3WWK - chains C and A of the 3 polymer chains in the assembly; structure by X-ray diffraction, 2.98 A resolution.

Chain C:
Protein: C-type lectin domain family 1 member B
From: Homo sapiens
Notes: fragment: clec-2
UniProt: Q9P126 (CLC1B_HUMAN); residues 96-221 here = UniProt positions 96-221
Sequence (128 residues; each row starts with the number of its first residue):
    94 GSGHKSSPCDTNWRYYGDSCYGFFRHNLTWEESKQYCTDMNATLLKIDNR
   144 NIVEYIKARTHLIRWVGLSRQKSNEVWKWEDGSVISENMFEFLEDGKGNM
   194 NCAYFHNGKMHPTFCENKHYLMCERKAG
Unresolved in the structure: 94-99
Differences from the reference sequence: expression tag (94-95); engineered mutation S99 (Cys in Q9P126)
Cystine bridges: C102-C113, C130-C216, C195-C208
Swiss-Prot annotation at these positions:
  - glycosylation (N-linked (GlcNAc...) asparagine): N120, N134
  - mutagenesis: K150 (K150A: Substantial reduction in rhodocytin binding), K171 (K171A: Significant reduction in rhodocytin binding), E184 (E184A: Significant reduction in rhodocytin binding), E187 (E187A: Significant reduction in rhodocytin binding), D188 (D188A: Significant reduction in rhodocytin binding), K190 (K190A: Significant reduction in rhodocytin binding), N192 (N192A: Significant reduction in rhodocytin binding)

Chain A:
Protein: Snaclec rhodocytin subunit alpha
From: Calloselasma rhodostoma
UniProt: Q9I841 (SLYA_CALRH); residues 1-136 here = UniProt positions 1-136
Sequence (136 residues; each row starts with the number of its first residue):
     1 GLEDCDFGWSPYDQHCYQAFNEQKTWDEAEKFCRAQENGAHLASIESNGE
    51 ADFVSWLISQKDELADEDYVWIGLRAQNKEQQCSSEWSDGSSVSYENLID
   101 LHTKKCGALEKLTGFRKWVNYYCEQMHAFVCKLLPY
Unresolved in the structure: 1, 99-100
Cystine bridges: C5-C16, C33-C131, C106-C123

Chain C / chain A interface:
Residue-residue contacts (15):
  R118(C) with D4(A); D6(A), salt bridge; Y136(A)
  A151(C) with L2(A), hydrogen bond (backbone-backbone)
  R152(C) with L2(A); E3(A), hydrogen bond (backbone-backbone)
  T153(C) with L2(A); D4(A), hydrogen bond
  H154(C) with L2(A); D4(A); Q14(A)
  L155(C) with D4(A); P135(A)
  R157(C) with D4(A)
  Y213(C) with Y136(A)
Also at the interface, not in a pair above, chain A (8 interface residues in all): C5
Interface features reported in the paper:
  - pairs named by the authors: R118(C)-Y136(A)
  - interface residues, chain C: R118(C), R152(C), R157(C)
  - hot spots on chain C (mutagenesis) - R107A, R118A, R152A, R157A: decreased binding to Rhodocytin
  - interface residues, chain A: E3(A), D4(A), D6(A)

In short:
Chain C and chain A each contribute 8 residues to their interface, with 3 hydrogen bonds and 1 salt bridge.
Among the polar pairs are R118(C)-D6(A), T153(C)-D4(A) and A151(C)-L2(A). The authors report a contact between
R118(C) and Y136(A). From the paper: R107A, R118A and R152A of chain C, among others, reduce binding to
Rhodocytin; interface residues R118(C), R152(C) and E3(A) among others.
Chain C is C-type lectin domain family 1 member B (Homo sapiens) and chain A is Snaclec rhodocytin subunit
alpha (Calloselasma rhodostoma); the structure, Crystal structure of CLEC-2 in complex with rhodocytin, was
determined by X-ray diffraction, deposited together with 3WSR.
